Entry 6RKD (electron microscopy, 3.20 A resolution); this record covers chains A and C of the 12 polymer chains in the assembly.

# Chain A (and C)
Protein: Molybdenum storage protein subunit alpha
Source organism: Azotobacter vinelandii (strain DJ / ATCC BAA-1303)
Notes: chain C of this document is another copy of the same molecule, construct and numbering; everything in this record applies to it too
UniProt: P84308 (MOSA_AZOVD); residue numbers follow UniProt; this construct covers 1-276
Sequence (276 residues; numbered 1 to 276; the number before each row is that of its first residue):
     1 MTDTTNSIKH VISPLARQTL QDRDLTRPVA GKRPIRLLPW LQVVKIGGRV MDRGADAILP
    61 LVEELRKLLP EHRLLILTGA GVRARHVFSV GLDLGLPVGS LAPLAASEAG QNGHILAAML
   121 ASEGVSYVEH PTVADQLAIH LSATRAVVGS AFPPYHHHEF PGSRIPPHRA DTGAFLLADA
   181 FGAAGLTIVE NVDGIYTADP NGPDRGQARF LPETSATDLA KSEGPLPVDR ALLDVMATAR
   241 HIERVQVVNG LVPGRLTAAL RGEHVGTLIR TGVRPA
Unresolved in the structure: 1-5
Ion coordination: Mg2+: Glu-190, Pro-227 (together with ATP)
Small-molecule neighbours:
  - 8M0 (bis(mu4-oxo)-tetrakis(mu3-oxo)-hexakis(mu2-oxo)-hexadecaoxo-octamolybdenum (VI)), molecule 1: Pro-103, Ala-106, Ser-107, Gly-110, Gln-111, His-114, Tyr-127, Glu-129, His-130, Pro-131, Ser-150, Phe-152, Pro-153, Pro-154, His-156
  - 8M0, molecule 2: Pro-154, Tyr-155, His-156, His-157, His-158
  - ATP (adenosine-5'-triphosphate): Lys-45, Ile-46, Gly-47, Gly-48, Arg-49, Val-50, Gly-79, Ala-80, Gly-81, Arg-85, Ala-170, Glu-190, Asn-191, Val-192, Gly-194, Ile-195, Tyr-196, Ala-198, Asp-199, Pro-200, Asn-201, Pro-225, Leu-226, Pro-227
  - J8E (oxidanyl-[[2,2,4,4,4-pentakis($L1-oxidanyl)-1-(oxidanylmolybdenio)-1$l3,3-dioxa-2$l5,4$L5-dimolybdacyclobut-2-yl]oxy]molybdenum): Glu-129, Pro-131, Thr-132, Gln-136
  - molybdate ion (MOO): His-130, Pro-131, Asp-135
  - mo(VI)(=o)(oh)2 cluster (OMO): Val-128, Thr-132, Gln-136, Ile-139, His-140
What the authors report for this chain:
  - conformationally variable residues (order/disorder transition): Asp-3 to Arg-36

# Interface between chain A and chain C
Contacting residue pairs - 20 pairs, chain A then chain C:
  Lys-9(A) with His-86(C); Ser-89(C); Val-90(C)
  His-10(A) with His-86(C)
  Val-11(A) with Val-82(C), hydrophobic; His-86(C)
  Leu-37(A) with Ala-118(C); Ser-122(C)
  Leu-38(A) with Ala-121(C)
  Trp-40(A) with Ser-122(C), hydrogen bond (side chain-backbone)
  Asp-135(A) with His-114(C), salt bridge
  Gln-136(A) with Ser-126(C); Tyr-127(C), hydrogen bond (side chain-backbone)
  Ala-138(A) with Ala-121(C); Ser-126(C)
  Ile-139(A) with Ser-126(C), hydrogen bond (backbone-side chain); His-140(C); Thr-144(C); Val-147(C), hydrophobic
  Ser-142(A) with Gly-124(C)
Interface residues without a listed pair, chain A (14 interface residues in all): Ile-35, Pro-39, Ala-143
Interface residues without a listed pair, chain C (19 interface residues in all): Asp-93, Met-119, Val-125, Val-128, Ala-143

# In short
Chain A and chain C form an interface of 14 and 19 residues respectively, with 3 hydrogen bonds and 1 salt
bridge. Polar pairs include Asp-135(A)/His-114(C), Trp-40(A)/Ser-122(C) and Gln-136(A)/Tyr-127(C). Ligands of
chain A: ATP, compound 8M0, compound J8E, molybdate ion and mo(VI)(=o)(oh)2 cluster. Glu-190(A) and Pro-227(A)
coordinate Mg2+. From the paper: conformational variability at Asp-3(A).
Chain A and chain C are both Molybdenum storage protein subunit alpha (Azotobacter vinelandii (strain DJ /
ATCC BAA-1303)); the structure, Molybdenum storage protein under turnover conditions, was determined by
electron microscopy together with 6RIS, 6RJ4 and 6RKE from the same study.
